Entry 6IPU (X-ray diffraction, 1.99 A resolution); this record covers chains E and J of the 10 polymer chains in the assembly.

Chain E:
Molecule: Histone H3.1
Source organism: Homo sapiens
UniProt: P68431 (H31_HUMAN); residues 38-135 here correspond to UniProt positions 39-136 (UniProt number = residue number + 1)
Sequence (98 residues; numbered 38 to 135; the number before each row is that of its first residue):
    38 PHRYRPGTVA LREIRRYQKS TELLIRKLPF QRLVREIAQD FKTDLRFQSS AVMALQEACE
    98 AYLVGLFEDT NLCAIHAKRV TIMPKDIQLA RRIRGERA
Swiss-Prot annotation at these positions:
  - modified residue: Tyr41 (Phosphotyrosine), Lys56 (N6,N6,N6-trimethyllysine), Ser57 (Phosphoserine), Lys64 (N6-(2-hydroxyisobutyryl)lysine), Lys79 (N6,N6,N6-trimethyllysine), Thr80 (Phosphothreonine), Ser86 (Phosphoserine), Thr107 (Phosphothreonine), Lys115 (N6-acetyllysine), Lys122 (N6-(2-hydroxyisobutyryl)lysine)
Metal / ion sites: Mn2+: Asp77 (shared with 1 residue of chain D)

Chain J:
Molecule: 145-nt DNA strand
Source organism: Homo sapiens
Sequence (145 nucleotides; numbered -72 to 72; the number before each row is that of its first residue; numbers below 1 keep their minus sign (DA-72 is residue -72)):
   -72 ATCAATATCC ACCTGCAGAT ACTACCAAAA GTGTATTTGG AAACTGCTCC ATCAAAAGGC
   -12 ATGTTCAGCT GATTCAGCTG AACATGCCTT TTGATGGAGC AGTTTCCAAA TACACTTTTG
    48 GTAGTATCTG CAGGTGGATA TTGAT

Chain E / chain J interface:
Residue-residue contacts (23; chain E residue first):
  Arg40(E) - DG70(J)  sugar contact
  Tyr41(E) - DT69(J)  phosphate contact
  Tyr41(E) - DG70(J)  phosphate contact
  Arg42(E) - DG-5(J)  salt bridge to the phosphate
  Arg42(E) - DG70(J)  salt bridge to the phosphate
  Pro43(E) - DA-6(J)  phosphate contact
  Thr45(E) - DT69(J)  phosphate contact
  Thr45(E) - DG70(J)  hydrogen bond to the phosphate
  Arg63(E) - DC-13(J)  salt bridge to the phosphate
  Arg72(E) - DC-23(J)  salt bridge to the phosphate
  Arg83(E) - DC-24(J)  hydrogen bond to the sugar
  Arg83(E) - DC-23(J)  phosphate contact
  Phe84(E) - DC-24(J)  sugar contact
  Phe84(E) - DC-23(J)  hydrogen bond to the phosphate
  Gln85(E) - DC-24(J)  phosphate contact
  Ser86(E) - DC-24(J)  hydrogen bond to the phosphate
  Arg116(E) - DT-3(J)  phosphate contact
  Arg116(E) - DG-2(J)  salt bridge to the phosphate
  Val117(E) - DC-4(J)  phosphate contact
  Val117(E) - DT-3(J)  hydrogen bond to the phosphate
  Thr118(E) - DC-4(J)  hydrogen bond to the phosphate
  Thr118(E) - DT-3(J)  hydrogen bond to the phosphate
  Met120(E) - DG-2(J)  phosphate contact
Other interface residues (no listed pair), chain E (16 interface residues in all): Lys115
Other interface residues (no listed pair), chain J (12 interface residues in all): DG-14, DA71

In short:
16 residues of chain E face 12 of chain J across their interface; the contacts include 7 hydrogen bonds and 5
salt bridges. Among the polar pairs are Arg83(E)-DC-24(J), Thr45(E)-DG70(J) and Phe84(E)-DC-23(J).
Here chain E is Histone H3.1 and chain J is a 145-nt DNA strand, both from Homo sapiens. Entry 6IPU (Human
nucleosome core particle containing 145 bp of DNA) was determined by X-ray diffraction, deposited together
with 6JXD, 6K1I, 6K1J and 6K1K.
